PDB entry 5CPJ | X-ray diffraction, 3.15 A resolution | chains C and I of the 10 polymer chains in the assembly

Chain C:
Name: Histone H2A type 1-B/E
Source organism: Homo sapiens
UniProtKB: P04908 (H2A1B_HUMAN); residues 0-129 here correspond to UniProt positions 1-130 (UniProt number = residue number + 1)
Amino-acid sequence (133 residues; numbered -3 to 129; the number before each row is that of its first residue; numbers below 1 keep their minus sign (Gly-3 is residue -3)):
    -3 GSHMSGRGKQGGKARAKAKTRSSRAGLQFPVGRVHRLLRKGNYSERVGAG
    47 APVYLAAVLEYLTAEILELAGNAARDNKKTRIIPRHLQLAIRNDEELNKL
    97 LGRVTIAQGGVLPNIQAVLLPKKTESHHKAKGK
Disordered / not traced: -3 to 13, 119-129
Sequence notes: expression tag (-3 to -1)
Curated features (UniProtKB/Swiss-Prot):
  - modified residue: Ser1 (N-acetylserine), Arg3 (Citrulline), Lys5 (N6-(2-hydroxyisobutyryl)lysine), Lys9 (N6-(2-hydroxyisobutyryl)lysine), Lys13 (N6-(beta-hydroxybutyryl)lysine), Lys36 (N6-(2-hydroxyisobutyryl)lysine), Lys74 (N6-(2-hydroxyisobutyryl)lysine), Lys75 (N6-(2-hydroxyisobutyryl)lysine), Lys95 (N6-(2-hydroxyisobutyryl)lysine), Gln104 (N5-methylglutamine), Lys118 (N6-(2-hydroxyisobutyryl)lysine), Lys119 (N6-crotonyllysine), Thr120 (Phosphothreonine), Lys125 (N6-crotonyllysine)
  - cross-link (Glycyl lysine isopeptide (Lys-Gly)): Lys13 (interchain with G-Cter in ubiquitin), Lys15 (interchain with G-Cter in ubiquitin), Lys119 (interchain with G-Cter in ubiquitin)

Chain I:
Molecule: 146-nt DNA strand
Sequence (146 nucleotides; each row starts with the number of its first residue):
     1 ATCCAAATGGATTCGAATGGAATCATTGAATGGAAATGAATGGAATCATT
    51 GGTTGGACTCAAATGGAATTTTCGAACAGGCTCAAATGGAATCTTCGAAT
   101 GGATTCGAATGTAATCATTTTCGAATGGATTCGAATGGAATCTGAT
Modified residues: 5CM (5-methyl-2'-deoxy-cytidine-5'-monophosphate) at position 14, 5CM (5-methyl-2'-deoxy-cytidine-5'-monophosphate) at position 73, 5CM (5-methyl-2'-deoxy-cytidine-5'-monophosphate) at position 96, 5CM (5-methyl-2'-deoxy-cytidine-5'-monophosphate) at position 106, 5CM (5-methyl-2'-deoxy-cytidine-5'-monophosphate) at position 122, 5CM (5-methyl-2'-deoxy-cytidine-5'-monophosphate) at position 132

Interface between chain C and chain I:
Contacting residue pairs (12):
  Ala14(C) with DT31(I), phosphate contact
  Lys15(C) with DA30(I), phosphate contact; DT31(I), salt bridge to the phosphate
  Thr16(C) with DA30(I), phosphate contact
  Arg17(C) with DA30(I), salt bridge to the phosphate
  Gly28(C) with DA29(I), sugar contact; DA30(I), phosphate contact
  Arg29(C) with DA29(I), sugar contact
  Arg32(C) with DG28(I), salt bridge to the phosphate; DA29(I), salt bridge to the phosphate
  Arg42(C) with DG38(I), sugar contact
  Arg77(C) with DG19(I), sugar contact
Also at the interface, not in a pair above, chain C (11 interface residues in all): Ser18, Lys74
Also at the interface, not in a pair above, chain I (9 interface residues in all): DA11, DG20, DT37

In short:
11 residues of chain C face 9 of chain I across their interface, with 4 salt bridges. Among the polar pairs
are Lys15(C)-DT31(I), Arg17(C)-DA30(I) and Arg32(C)-DG28(I).
Here chain C is Histone H2A type 1-B/E (Homo sapiens) and chain I is a 146-nt DNA strand. Entry 5CPJ
(Nucleosome containing methylated Sat2R DNA) was determined by X-ray diffraction (same publication as 5CPI and
5CPK).
